PDB entry 5LOB | X-ray diffraction, 3.30 A resolution | chains B and F of the 7 polymer chains in the assembly

Chain B:
Name: Rabphilin-3A
From: Rattus norvegicus
UniProt: P47709 (RP3A_RAT); residue numbers follow UniProt; this construct covers 536-680
Sequence (162 residues; each row starts with the number of its first residue):
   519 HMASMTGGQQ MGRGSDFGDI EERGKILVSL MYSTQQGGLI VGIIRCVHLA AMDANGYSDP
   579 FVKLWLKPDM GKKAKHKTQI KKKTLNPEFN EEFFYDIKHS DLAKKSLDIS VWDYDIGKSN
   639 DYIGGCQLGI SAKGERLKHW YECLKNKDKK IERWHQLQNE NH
Unresolved in the structure: 519-538, 678-680
Construct notes: expression tag (519-535)
Bound ions: Ca2+ site 1: Met570, Asp571, Asp631, Asp633, Asp639; Ca2+ site 2: Asp571, Asp577, Asp631, Tyr632, Asp633

Chain F:
Name: Synaptosomal-associated protein 25
From: Rattus norvegicus
Notes: fragment: N-terminal helix
UniProt: P60881 (SNP25_RAT), isoform P60881-2; residue numbers follow UniProt; this construct covers 7-82
Sequence (100 residues; row label = number of the first residue in the row; numbers below 1 keep their minus sign (UNK-17 is residue -17); X marks 5 residues of unknown identity (built as UNK)):
   -17 XXXXXGSHMA SMTGGQQMGR GSEFMRNELE EMQRRADQLA DESLESTRRM LQLVEESKDA
    43 GIRTLVMLDE QGEQLDRVEE GMNHINQDMK EAEKNLKDLG
Unresolved in the structure: -12 to -1
Construct notes: expression tag (-12 to 6)

Interface between chain B and chain F:
Contacting residue pairs (18):
  Ser618(B) - Glu55(F)
  Ala621(B) - Glu52(F)
  Ile648(B) - Arg45(F)  hydrogen bond (backbone-side chain)
  Ile648(B) - Val48(F)  hydrophobic
  Ile648(B) - Met49(F)  hydrophobic
  Ser649(B) - Arg45(F)
  Ala650(B) - Arg45(F)  hydrogen bond (backbone-side chain)
  Lys651(B) - Glu38(F)  salt bridge
  Lys651(B) - Asp41(F)
  Lys651(B) - Arg45(F)
  Gly652(B) - Asp41(F)  hydrogen bond (backbone-side chain)
  Leu655(B) - Asp41(F)
  Leu655(B) - Ile44(F)  hydrophobic
  Leu655(B) - Arg45(F)
  Tyr659(B) - Ile44(F)  hydrophobic
  Tyr659(B) - Leu47(F)
  Tyr659(B) - Val48(F)  hydrophobic
  Lys663(B) - Asp51(F)  salt bridge
Other interface residues (no listed pair), chain B (13 interface residues in all): Lys616, His617, Leu662
Other interface residues (no listed pair), chain F (11 interface residues in all): Arg59

In short:
13 residues of chain B and 11 residues of chain F are in contact; the contacts include 3 hydrogen bonds and 2
salt bridges. Polar pairs include Lys651(B)-Glu38(F), Lys663(B)-Asp51(F) and Ile648(B)-Arg45(F). The Ca2+ site
1 is built by Met570(B), Asp571(B), Asp631(B), Asp633(B) and Asp639(B).
Chain B is Rabphilin-3A and chain F is Synaptosomal-associated protein 25, both from Rattus norvegicus; the
structure, Structure of the Ca2+-bound Rabphilin3A C2B- SNAP25 complex (C2 space group), was determined by
X-ray diffraction, deposited together with 5LO8 and 5LOW.
